PDB entry 8VX1 | electron microscopy, 3.40 A resolution | chains A and B of the 3 polymer chains in the assembly

Chain A:
Protein: ATP-dependent DNA/RNA helicase DHX36
Source organism: Bos taurus
Notes: EC 3.6.4.12, 3.6.4.13
UniProt: Q05B79 (DHX36_BOVIN); numbering as in UniProt (aligned over 48-1010)
Sequence (972 residues; each row starts with the number of its first residue):
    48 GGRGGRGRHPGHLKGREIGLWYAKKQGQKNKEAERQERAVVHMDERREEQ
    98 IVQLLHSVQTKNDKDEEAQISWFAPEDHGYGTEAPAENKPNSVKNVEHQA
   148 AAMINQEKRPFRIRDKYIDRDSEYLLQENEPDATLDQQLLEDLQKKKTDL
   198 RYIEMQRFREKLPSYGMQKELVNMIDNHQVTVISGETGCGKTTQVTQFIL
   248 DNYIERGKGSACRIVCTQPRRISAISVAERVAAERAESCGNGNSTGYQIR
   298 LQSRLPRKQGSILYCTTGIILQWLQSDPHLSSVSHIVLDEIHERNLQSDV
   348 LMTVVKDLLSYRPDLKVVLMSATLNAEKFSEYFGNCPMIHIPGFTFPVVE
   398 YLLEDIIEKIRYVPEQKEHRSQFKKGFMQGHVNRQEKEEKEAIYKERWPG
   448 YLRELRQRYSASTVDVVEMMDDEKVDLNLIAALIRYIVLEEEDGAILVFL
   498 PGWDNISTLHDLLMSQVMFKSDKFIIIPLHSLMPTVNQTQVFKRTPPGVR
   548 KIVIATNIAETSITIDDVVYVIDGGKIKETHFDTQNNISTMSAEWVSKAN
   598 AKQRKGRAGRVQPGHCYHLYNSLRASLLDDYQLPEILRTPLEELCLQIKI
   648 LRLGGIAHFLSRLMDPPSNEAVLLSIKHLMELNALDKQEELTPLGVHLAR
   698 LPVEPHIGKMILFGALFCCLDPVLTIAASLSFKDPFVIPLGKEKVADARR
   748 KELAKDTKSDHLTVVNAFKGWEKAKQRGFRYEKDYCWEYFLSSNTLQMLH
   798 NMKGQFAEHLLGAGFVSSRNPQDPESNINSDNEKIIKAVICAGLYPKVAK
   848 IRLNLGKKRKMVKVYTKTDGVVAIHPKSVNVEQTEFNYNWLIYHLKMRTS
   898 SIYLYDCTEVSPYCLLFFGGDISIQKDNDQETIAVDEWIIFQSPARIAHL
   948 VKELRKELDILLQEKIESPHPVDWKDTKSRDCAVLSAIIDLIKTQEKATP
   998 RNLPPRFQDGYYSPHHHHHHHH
Not modelled in the structure: 48-59, 106-179, 995-1019
Sequence notes: engineered mutation Ala147 (Glu in Q05B79), Ala148 (Lys in Q05B79), Ala149 (Lys in Q05B79); expression tag (1011-1019)
UniProt features mapped onto this chain:
  - region: His56 to Lys78 (DSM (DHX36-specific motif)), Asn851 to Tyr862 (Necessary for interaction with single-stranded DNA at the 3'-end of the G4-DNA structure), His872 to Tyr902 (Necessary for interaction with single-stranded DNA at the 3'-end of the G4-DNA structure)
  - motif: Asp336 to His339 (DEAH box), Asp519 to Met530 (Nuclear localization signal)
  - binding site (ATP): Gly235 to Thr240, Ser559, Arg604 to Arg607
  - binding site (Mg(2+)): Glu337, His339
  - modified residue: Lys949 (N6-acetyllysine), Ser965 (Phosphoserine)
  - mutagenesis: Arg63 (R63A: Decreases G4-DNA-binding; when associated with A-65), Ile65 (I65A: Decreases G4-DNA-binding; when associated with A-63), Tyr69 (Y69A: Decreases strongly G4-DNA-binding), Lys76 (K76G: Decreases G4-DNA-binding; when associated with G-77 and G-78), Asn77 (N77G: Decreases G4-DNA-binding; when associated with G-76 and G-78), Lys78 (K78G: Decreases G4-DNA-binding; when associated with G-76 and G-77)

Chain B:
Molecule: 29-nt DNA strand
Sequence (29 nucleotides; row label = number of the first residue in the row):
     1 AGGGTGGGTAGGGTGGGTTTGTTTTTTTT
Not modelled in the structure: 1, 18-29

How chain A and chain B interact:
Contacting residue pairs (13; chain A residue first):
  Gly62(A) - DG13(B)  hydrogen bond to the base
  Gly62(A) - DG17(B)  base contact
  Arg63(A) - DG13(B)  salt bridge to the phosphate
  Ile65(A) - DG17(B)  base contact
  Gly66(A) - DG8(B)  base contact
  Gly66(A) - DG13(B)  base contact
  Tyr69(A) - DG4(B)  base contact
  Ala70(A) - DG8(B)  base contact
  Arg849(A) - DT9(B)  hydrogen bond to the base
  Tyr862(A) - DT9(B)  base contact
  Val868(A) - DA10(B)  base contact
  Ser898(A) - DA10(B)  base contact
  Ile899(A) - DA10(B)  base contact
Interface residues without a listed pair, chain A (19 interface residues in all): Lys847, Asn851, Leu852, Met858, Lys860, Gly867, Val869, Ala870
Interface residues without a listed pair, chain B (8 interface residues in all): DT5, DG7

Overview:
19 residues of chain A and 8 residues of chain B are in contact; the contacts include 2 hydrogen bonds and 1
salt bridge. Polar pairs include Gly62(A)-DG13(B), Arg849(A)-DT9(B) and Arg63(A)-DG13(B).
Chain A is ATP-dependent DNA/RNA helicase DHX36 (Bos taurus) and chain B is a 29-nt DNA strand; the structure,
Cryo-EM Structure of DHX36 bound to the cMyc DNA G-quadruplex, Class 2, was determined by electron microscopy.
